Entry 5UHC (X-ray diffraction, 3.80 A resolution); this record covers chains A and B of the 9 polymer chains in the assembly.

[Chain A (and B)]
Name: DNA-directed RNA polymerase subunit alpha
Organism: Mycobacterium tuberculosis (strain ATCC 25618 / H37Rv)
Notes: EC 2.7.7.6; chain B of this document is another copy of the same molecule, construct and numbering; everything in this record applies to it too
UniProtKB: P9WGZ1 (RPOA_MYCTU); numbering as in UniProt (aligned over 1-347)
Sequence (347 residues; each row starts with the number of its first residue):
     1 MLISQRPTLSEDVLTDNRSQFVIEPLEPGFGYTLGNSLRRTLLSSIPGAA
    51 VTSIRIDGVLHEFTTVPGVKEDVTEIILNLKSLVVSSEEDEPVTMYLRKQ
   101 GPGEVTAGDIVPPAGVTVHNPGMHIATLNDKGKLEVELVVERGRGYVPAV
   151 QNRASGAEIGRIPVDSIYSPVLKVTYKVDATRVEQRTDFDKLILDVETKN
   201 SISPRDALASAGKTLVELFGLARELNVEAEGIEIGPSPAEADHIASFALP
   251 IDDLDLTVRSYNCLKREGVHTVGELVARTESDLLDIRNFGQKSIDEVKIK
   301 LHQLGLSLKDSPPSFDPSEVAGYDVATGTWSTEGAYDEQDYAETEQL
Disordered / not traced: 1-2, 227-347 (chain B: 1-5, 155-156, 233-347)

[How chain A and chain B interact]
Contacting residue pairs (55; chain A residue first):
  I3(A) with E141(B); R142(B)
  Q5(A) with R144(B)
  T8(A) with L218(B)
  S10(A) with L221(B)
  L26(A) with L218(B), hydrophobic
  E27(A) with S44(B); R144(B), salt bridge
  G29(A) with R40(B), hydrogen bond (backbone-side chain)
  F30(A) with R40(B); T41(B); L215(B), hydrophobic
  T33(A) with N36(B), hydrogen bond; S37(B), hydrogen bond (side chain-backbone)
  L34(A) with L218(B), hydrophobic; F219(B), hydrophobic
  S37(A) with T33(B), hydrogen bond (side chain-backbone); S37(B)
  R40(A) with G29(B), hydrogen bond (side chain-backbone); Y32(B); T33(B), hydrogen bond
  T41(A) with T33(B)
  S45(A) with E27(B), hydrogen bond; F30(B)
  P47(A) with A229(B), hydrophobic
  R144(A) with E27(B), salt bridge
  E184(A) with Q151(B)
  Q185(A) with Q151(B)
  D206(A) with N226(B); E228(B)
  L208(A) with A222(B)
  A209(A) with A222(B); R223(B); N226(B)
  S210(A) with E228(B); A229(B), hydrogen bond (side chain-backbone)
  G212(A) with F219(B); R223(B)
  K213(A) with R223(B); V227(B); A229(B); E230(B)
  T214(A) with E230(B), hydrogen bond
  L215(A) with F219(B), hydrophobic
  V216(A) with F219(B)
  E217(A) with E230(B); I232(B)
  F219(A) with L34(B), hydrophobic; L215(B), hydrophobic; V216(B), hydrophobic; F219(B), hydrophobic
  L221(A) with T8(B)
  A222(A) with A209(B)
  R223(A) with K213(B)
  N226(A) with R205(B)
Interface residues without a listed pair, chain A (39 interface residues in all): L9, L38, S44, R205, L218, G220
Interface residues without a listed pair, chain B (41 interface residues in all): L26, S45, D90, V150, Y168, L208, G212, G220, L225

[Overview]
39 residues of chain A face 41 of chain B across their interface; the contacts include 9 hydrogen bonds and 2
salt bridges. Among the polar pairs are E27(A)-R144(B), G29(A)-R40(B) and T33(A)-N36(B).
Both chains are DNA-directed RNA polymerase subunit alpha (Mycobacterium tuberculosis (strain ATCC 25618 /
H37Rv)). Entry 5UHC (Crystal structure of Mycobacterium tuberculosis transcription initiation complex
containing 3nt RNA in complex with Rifampin) was determined by X-ray diffraction together with 5UH5, 5UH6,
5UH8, 5UH9, 5UHA, 5UHB and 4 further entries from the same study.
